9BC5 - chains F and H of the 9 polymer chains in the assembly; structure by electron microscopy, 5.32 A resolution (low resolution: residue-level contacts below are approximate; hydrogen-bond / salt-bridge calls are withheld).

== Chain F ==
Molecule: Protein Rep68
Organism: adeno-associated virus 2
Notes: EC 3.6.4.12
Reference sequence: P03132 (REP68_AAV2S); residues 2-490 here = UniProt positions 2-490
Amino-acid sequence (491 residues; each row starts with the number of its first residue; numbering starts at 0):
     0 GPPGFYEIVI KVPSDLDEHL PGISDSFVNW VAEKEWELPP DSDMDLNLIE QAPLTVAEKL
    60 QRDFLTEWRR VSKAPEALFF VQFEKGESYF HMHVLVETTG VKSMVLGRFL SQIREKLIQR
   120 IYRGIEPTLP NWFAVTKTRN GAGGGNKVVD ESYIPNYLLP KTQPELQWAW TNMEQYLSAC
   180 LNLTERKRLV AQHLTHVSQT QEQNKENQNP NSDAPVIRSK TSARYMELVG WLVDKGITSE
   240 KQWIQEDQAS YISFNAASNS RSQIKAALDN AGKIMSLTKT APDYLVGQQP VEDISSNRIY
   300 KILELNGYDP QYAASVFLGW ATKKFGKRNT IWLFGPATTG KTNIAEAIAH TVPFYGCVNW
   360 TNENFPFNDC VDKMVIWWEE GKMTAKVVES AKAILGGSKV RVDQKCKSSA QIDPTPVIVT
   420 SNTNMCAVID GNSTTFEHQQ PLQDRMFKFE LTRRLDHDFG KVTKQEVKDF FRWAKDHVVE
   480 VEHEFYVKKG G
Disordered / not traced: 0-1, 205-213
Construct notes: expression tag (0-1); conflict Glu17 (Gly in P03132); engineered mutation Ser151 (Cys in P03132)
UniProt features mapped onto this chain:
  - motif: His90 to His92 (RCR-2), Tyr156 to Lys160 (RCR-3)
  - active site: Tyr156 (For nuclease activity)
  - binding site (a divalent metal cation): Glu83, His90, His92
  - binding site (ATP): Gly334 to Thr341
Reported in the primary citation:
  - mutagenesis - F364A: decreased catalytic activity on trs nicking
  - mutagenesis - F364A: abolished catalytic activity (helicase activity)

== Chain H ==
Molecule: AAVS1 DNA (41-MER) Sense strand
Sequence (50 nucleotides; numbered -8 to 41; the number before each row is that of its first residue; numbers below 1 keep their minus sign (DG-8 is residue -8)):
    -8 GGCGGGTGGT GGCGGCGGTT GGGGCTCGGC GCTCGCTCGC TCGCTGGGCG
Disordered / not traced: -8 to 0

== Interface between chain F and chain H ==
Residue-residue contacts - 7 pairs, chain F then chain H:
  Met103(F) with DG37(H)
  Val104(F) with DG37(H); DG38(H)
  Arg107(F) with DG37(H)
  Arg138(F) with DC29(H); DG30(H)
  Gly142(F) with DC31(H)
Interface residues without a listed pair, chain F (7 interface residues in all): Gln111, Ala141
Interface residues without a listed pair, chain H (7 interface residues in all): DT36, DG39

== In short ==
The chain F/chain H interface involves 7 residues from each chain. Curated annotation (UniProt) lists
active-site residue Tyr156(F), 3 divalent metal cation-binding residues and 8 ATP-binding residues on chain F.
From the paper: F364A of chain F reduces catalytic activity on trs nicking; F364A of chain F abolishes
catalytic activity (helicase activity).
Chain F is Protein Rep68 (adeno-associated virus 2) and chain H is AAVS1 DNA (41-MER) Sense strand; the
structure, AAV-2 Rep68-AAVS1 heptameric complex, was determined by electron microscopy together with 9BU7 from
the same study.
